8B3W - chain A; structure by X-ray diffraction, 1.68 A resolution.

[Chain A]
Protein: Variant surface glycoprotein 1954
Source organism: Trypanosoma brucei brucei
UniProt: M4T0T6 (M4T0T6_9TRYP); numbering as in UniProt (aligned over 24-383)
Sequence (360 residues; row label = number of the first residue in the row):
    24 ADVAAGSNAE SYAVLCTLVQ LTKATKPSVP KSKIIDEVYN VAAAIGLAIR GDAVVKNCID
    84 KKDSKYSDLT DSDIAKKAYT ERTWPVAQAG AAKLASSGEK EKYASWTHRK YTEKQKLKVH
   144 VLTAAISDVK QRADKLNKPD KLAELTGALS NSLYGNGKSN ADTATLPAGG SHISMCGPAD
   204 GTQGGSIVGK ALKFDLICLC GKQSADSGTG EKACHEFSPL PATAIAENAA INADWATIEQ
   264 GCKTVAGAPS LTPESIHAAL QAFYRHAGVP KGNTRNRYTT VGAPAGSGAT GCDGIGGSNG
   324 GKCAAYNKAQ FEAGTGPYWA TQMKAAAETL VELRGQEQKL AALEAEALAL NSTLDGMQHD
Disordered / not traced: 91-93, 120-122, 131
Disulfide bonds: Cys39-Cys265, Cys199-Cys221, Cys223-Cys237, Cys315-Cys326
Glycans and other covalent adducts: N-acetylglucosamine (NAG) linked to Asn374
What the authors report for this chain:
  - post-translational modification sites: Asn374

[In short]
Covalently linked N-acetylglucosamine: at Asn374. The paper reports a modification site at Asn374.
Chain A is Variant surface glycoprotein 1954 (Trypanosoma brucei brucei); the structure, Structure of
metacyclic VSG (mVSG) 1954 from Trypanosoma brucei, was determined by X-ray diffraction, deposited together
with 8B3B.
